3AZG - chains H and J of the 10 polymer chains in the assembly; structure by X-ray diffraction, 2.40 A resolution.

# Chain H
Protein: Histone H2B type 1-J
Organism: Homo sapiens
UniProtKB: P06899 (H2B1J_HUMAN); residues 0-125 here correspond to UniProt positions 1-126 (UniProt number = residue number + 1)
Sequence (129 residues; numbered -3 to 125; the number before each row is that of its first residue; numbers below 1 keep their minus sign (Gly-3 is residue -3)):
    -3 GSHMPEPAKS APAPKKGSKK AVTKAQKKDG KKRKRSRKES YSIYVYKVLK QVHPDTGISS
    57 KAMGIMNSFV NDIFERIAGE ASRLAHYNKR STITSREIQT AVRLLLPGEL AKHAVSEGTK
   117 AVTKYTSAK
Disordered / not traced: -3 to 31, 125
Construct notes: expression tag (-3 to -1)
Curated features (UniProtKB/Swiss-Prot):
  - modified residue: Pro1 (N-acetylproline), Glu2 (ADP-ribosyl glutamic acid), Lys5 (N6-(2-hydroxyisobutyryl)lysine), Ser6 (ADP-ribosylserine), Lys11 (N6-(beta-hydroxybutyryl)lysine), Lys12 (N6-(2-hydroxyisobutyryl)lysine), Ser14 (Phosphoserine), Lys15 (N6-acetyllysine), Lys16 (N6-(beta-hydroxybutyryl)lysine), Lys20 (N6-(2-hydroxyisobutyryl)lysine), Lys23 (N6-(2-hydroxyisobutyryl)lysine), Lys24 (N6-(2-hydroxyisobutyryl)lysine), Lys34 (N6-(2-hydroxyisobutyryl)lysine), Glu35 (PolyADP-ribosyl glutamic acid), Ser36 (Phosphoserine), Lys43 (N6-(2-hydroxyisobutyryl)lysine), Lys46 (N6-(2-hydroxyisobutyryl)lysine), Lys57 (N6,N6-dimethyllysine), Arg79 (Dimethylated arginine), Lys85 (N6,N6,N6-trimethyllysine) and 6 more in UniProt
  - glycosylation: Ser112 (O-linked (GlcNAc) serine)
  - cross-link (Glycyl lysine isopeptide (Lys-Gly)): Lys5 (interchain with G-Cter in SUMO2), Lys20 (interchain with G-Cter in SUMO2), Lys34 (interchain with G-Cter in ubiquitin), Lys120 (interchain with G-Cter in ubiquitin)

# Chain J
Molecule: 146-nt DNA strand
Sequence (146 nucleotides; numbered 147 to 292; the number before each row is that of its first residue):
   147 ATCAATATCC ACCTGCAGAT TCTACCAAAA GTGTATTTGG AAACTGCTCC ATCAAAAGGC
   207 ATGTTCAGCT GAATTCAGCT GAACATGCCT TTTGATGGAG CAGTTTCCAA ATACACTTTT
   267 GGTAGAATCT GCAGGTGGAT ATTGAT
Disordered / not traced: 147
Ion coordination: Mn2+ site 1 near DG186 (its only coordinating residue here); Mn2+ site 2 near DG217 (its only coordinating residue here); Mn2+ site 3 near DG280 (its only coordinating residue here)

# Interface between chain H and chain J
Pairs across the interface (12; chain H residue first):
  Ser32(H) - DT250(J)  hydrogen bond to the phosphate
  Arg33(H) - DA175(J)  salt bridge to the phosphate
  Gly53(H) - DT167(J)  phosphate contact
  Ile54(H) - DT167(J)  phosphate contact
  Ser55(H) - DT166(J)  phosphate contact
  Ser56(H) - DT166(J)  hydrogen bond to the phosphate
  Arg86(H) - DG186(J)  phosphate contact
  Arg86(H) - DA187(J)  salt bridge to the phosphate
  Ser87(H) - DG185(J)  hydrogen bond to the phosphate
  Ser87(H) - DG186(J)  hydrogen bond to the phosphate
  Thr88(H) - DG185(J)  phosphate contact
  Thr88(H) - DG186(J)  hydrogen bond to the phosphate
Also at the interface, not in a pair above, chain H (12 interface residues in all): Glu35, Tyr42, Lys85
Also at the interface, not in a pair above, chain J (9 interface residues in all): DC168, DA174

# Overview
12 residues of chain H face 9 of chain J across their interface, with 5 hydrogen bonds and 2 salt bridges.
Polar pairs include Ser32(H)-DT250(J), Ser56(H)-DT166(J) and Ser87(H)-DG185(J).
Chain H is Histone H2B type 1-J (Homo sapiens) and chain J is a 146-nt DNA strand; the structure, Crystal
Structure of Human Nucleosome Core Particle Containing H3K115Q mutation, was determined by X-ray diffraction
together with 3AYW, 3AZE, 3AZF, 3AZH, 3AZJ, 3AZK and 3 further entries from the same study.
